5L5B - chains L and M of the 28 polymer chains in the assembly; structure by X-ray diffraction, 2.80 A resolution.

# Chain L
Name: Proteasome subunit beta type-6, Proteasome subunit beta type-1
Organism: Saccharomyces cerevisiae (strain ATCC 204508 / S288c)
Notes: EC 3.4.25.1
Reference sequence: chimeric construct of P23724, P20618: residues 1-96 from P23724 (PSB6_YEAST) positions 20-115 (UniProt number = residue number + 19); residues 97-111 from P20618 positions 124-138 (UniProt number = residue number + 27); residues 112-117 from P23724 (PSB6_YEAST) positions 131-136 (UniProt number = residue number + 19); residues 118-133 from P20618 positions 145-160 (UniProt number = residue number + 27); residues 134-222 from P23724 (PSB6_YEAST) positions 153-241 (UniProt number = residue number + 19)
Chain sequence (222 residues; each row starts with the number of its first residue):
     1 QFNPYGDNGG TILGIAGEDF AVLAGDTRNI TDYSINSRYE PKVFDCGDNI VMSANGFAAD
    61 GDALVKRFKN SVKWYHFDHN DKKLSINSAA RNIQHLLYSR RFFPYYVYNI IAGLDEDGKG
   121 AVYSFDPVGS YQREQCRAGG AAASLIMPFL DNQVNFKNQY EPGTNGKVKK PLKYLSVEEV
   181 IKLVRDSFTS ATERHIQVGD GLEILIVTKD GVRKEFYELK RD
UniProt features mapped onto this chain:
  - modified residue: Tyr123 (Phosphotyrosine)
Bound ions: Mg2+: Asp222 (shared with 3 residues of chain V)

# Chain M
Name: Proteasome subunit beta type-7
Organism: Saccharomyces cerevisiae (strain ATCC 204508 / S288c)
Notes: EC 3.4.25.1
Reference sequence: P30657 (PSB7_YEAST); residues -12 to 233 here correspond to UniProt positions 21-266 (UniProt number = residue number + 33)
Chain sequence (246 residues; numbered -12 to 233; the number before each row is that of its first residue; numbers below 1 keep their minus sign (Thr-12 is residue -12)):
   -12 TQIANAGASP MVNTQQPIVT GTSVISMKYD NGVIIAADNL GSYGSLLRFN GVERLIPVGD
    48 NTVVGISGDI SDMQHIERLL KDLVTENAYD NPLADAEEAL EPSYIFEYLA TVMYQRRSKM
   108 NPLWNAIIVA GVQSNGDQFL RYVNLLGVTY SSPTLATGFG AHMANPLLRK VVDRESDIPK
   168 TTVQVAEEAI VNAMRVLYYR DARSSRNFSL AIIDKNTGLT FKKNLQVENM KWDFAKDIKG
   228 YGTQKI
Unresolved in the structure: -12 to 0

# Interface between chain L and chain M
Contacting residue pairs - 42 pairs, chain L then chain M:
  Gln1(L) with Thr1(M), hydrogen bond
  Phe2(L) with Thr1(M); Arg104(M); Met107(M); Pro109(M), hydrophobic; Leu132(M), hydrophobic; Leu133(M), hydrophobic
  Asn3(L) with Leu133(M)
  Pro4(L) with Arg104(M), hydrogen bond (backbone-side chain); Met107(M), hydrophobic; Leu133(M)
  Asn8(L) with Val135(M)
  Asn29(L) with Tyr137(M)
  Ser34(L) with His149(M), hydrogen bond
  Ile35(L) with Arg156(M), hydrogen bond (backbone-side chain)
  Asn36(L) with Tyr137(M); Ser139(M); Arg156(M)
  Ser37(L) with Ser138(M), hydrogen bond (side chain-backbone); Ser139(M)
  Glu40(L) with Arg128(M), salt bridge; Tyr137(M); Ser138(M), hydrogen bond (side chain-backbone)
  Phe57(L) with Arg104(M); Leu133(M); Val135(M), hydrophobic
  Ala59(L) with Tyr101(M); Leu133(M); Gly134(M); Val135(M)
  Asp60(L) with Tyr101(M), hydrogen bond; Arg104(M), salt bridge
  Asp62(L) with Thr136(M), hydrogen bond
  Ala63(L) with Tyr101(M)
  Lys66(L) with Glu94(M), salt bridge
  Arg100(L) with Arg104(M)
  Phe103(L) with Arg104(M); Ser105(M)
  Tyr105(L) with Tyr101(M)
  Glu218(L) with Arg161(M), salt bridge
  Arg221(L) with Asp160(M), salt bridge; Arg161(M)
Interface residues without a listed pair, chain L (24 interface residues in all): Tyr5, Tyr39
Interface residues without a listed pair, chain M (22 interface residues in all): Trp111, Leu142

# Overview
Chain L and chain M form an interface of 24 and 22 residues respectively; the contacts include 8 hydrogen
bonds and 5 salt bridges. Among the polar pairs are Glu40(L)-Arg128(M), Asp60(L)-Arg104(M) and
Lys66(L)-Glu94(M).
Chain L is Proteasome subunit beta type-6, Proteasome subunit beta type-1 and chain M is Proteasome subunit
beta type-7, both from Saccharomyces cerevisiae (strain ATCC 204508 / S288c); the structure, Yeast 20S
proteasome with human beta5i (1-138) and human beta6 (97-111; 118-133), was determined by X-ray diffraction,
deposited together with 5L52, 5L54, 5L55, 5L5A, 5L5D, 5L5E and 30 further entries.
